Entry 7A4P (electron microscopy, 4.20 A resolution (low resolution: residue-level contacts below are approximate; hydrogen-bond / salt-bridge calls are withheld)); this record covers chains F and J of the 20 polymer chains in the assembly.

# Chain F
Protein: Psi-F
From: Chlorella ohadii
Reference sequence: A0A2P6TPV8 (A0A2P6TPV8_CHLSO); residues 318-482 here = UniProt positions 318-482
Chain sequence (165 residues; row label = number of the first residue in the row):
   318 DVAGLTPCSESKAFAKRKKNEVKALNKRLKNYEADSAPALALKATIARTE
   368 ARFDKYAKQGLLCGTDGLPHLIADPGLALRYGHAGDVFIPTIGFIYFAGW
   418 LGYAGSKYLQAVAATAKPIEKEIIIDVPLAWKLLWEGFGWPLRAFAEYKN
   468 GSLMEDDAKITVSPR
Construct notes: variant Leu346 (Met in A0A2P6TPV8), Asn348 (Lys in A0A2P6TPV8), Ala351 (Glu in A0A2P6TPV8), Asp352 (Gly in A0A2P6TPV8), Lys360 (Gln in A0A2P6TPV8), Ala364 (Asp in A0A2P6TPV8), Glu367 (Asn in A0A2P6TPV8), Ala430 (Ser in A0A2P6TPV8), Ala431 (Ser in A0A2P6TPV8), Thr432 (Met in A0A2P6TPV8), Ala433 (Thr in A0A2P6TPV8)
Cystine bridges: Cys325-Cys380

# Chain J
Protein: Photosystem I reaction center subunit IX
From: Chlorella ohadii
Reference sequence: W8SUD1 (W8SUD1_CHLSO); residues 20-60 here correspond to UniProt positions 1-41 (UniProt number = residue number - 19)
Chain sequence (41 residues; each row starts with the number of its first residue):
    20 MKDFTTYLSTAPVLTLLSVTVVAGLLIEINRFFPDALIAAF

# Chain F / chain J interface
Residue-residue contacts - 22 pairs, chain F then chain J:
  Arg369(F) - Asp54(J)
  Lys372(F) - Pro53(J)
  Lys372(F) - Asp54(J)
  Lys372(F) - Ala55(J)
  Tyr373(F) - Asp54(J)
  Tyr373(F) - Leu56(J)
  Gln376(F) - Ile57(J)
  Gln376(F) - Ala59(J)
  Leu378(F) - Leu56(J)
  Leu378(F) - Ile57(J)
  Gly402(F) - Ile57(J)
  Gly402(F) - Ala58(J)
  Asp403(F) - Ile57(J)
  Ile406(F) - Ala58(J)
  Ile440(F) - Thr29(J)
  Ile440(F) - Ala30(J)
  Ile441(F) - Ser28(J)
  Ile441(F) - Thr29(J)
  Ile442(F) - Ser28(J)
  Ile442(F) - Ala30(J)
  Val444(F) - Ser28(J)
  Val444(F) - Leu33(J)
Other interface residues (no listed pair), chain F (15 interface residues in all): Pro386, Leu388, Pro407
Other interface residues (no listed pair), chain J (12 interface residues in all): Thr25

# Overview
The interface between chain F and chain J involves 15 residues on one side and 12 on the other.
Chain F is Psi-F and chain J is Photosystem I reaction center subunit IX, both from Chlorella ohadii; the
structure, Structure of small high-light grown Chlorella ohadii photosystem I, was determined by electron
microscopy together with 6ZZX and 6ZZY from the same study.
